5INJ - chain A; structure by X-ray diffraction, 1.40 A resolution.

[Chain A]
Protein: Prenyltransferase
Organism: Streptomyces sp. RM-5-8
Chain sequence (405 residues; numbered 1 to 405; the number before each row is that of its first residue):
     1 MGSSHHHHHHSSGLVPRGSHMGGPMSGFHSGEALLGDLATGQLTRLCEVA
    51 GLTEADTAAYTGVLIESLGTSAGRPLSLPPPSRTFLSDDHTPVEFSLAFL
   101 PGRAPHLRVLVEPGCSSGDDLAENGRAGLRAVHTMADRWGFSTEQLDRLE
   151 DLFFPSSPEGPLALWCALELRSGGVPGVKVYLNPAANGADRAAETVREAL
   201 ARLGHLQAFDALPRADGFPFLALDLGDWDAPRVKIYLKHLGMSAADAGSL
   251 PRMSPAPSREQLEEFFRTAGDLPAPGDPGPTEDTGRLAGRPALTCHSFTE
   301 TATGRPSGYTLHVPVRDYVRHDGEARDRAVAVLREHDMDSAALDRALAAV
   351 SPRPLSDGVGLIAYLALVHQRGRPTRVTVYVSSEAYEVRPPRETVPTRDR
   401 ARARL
Unresolved in the structure: 1-32, 275-283, 397-405
Small-molecule neighbours:
  - dimethylallyl S-thiolodiphosphate (DST): Arg108, Leu110, Trp165, Glu169, Lys179, Tyr181, Phe220, Arg232, Lys234, Tyr236, His312, Arg376, Tyr380
  - tryptophan (TRP): Phe85, Leu86, Ser87, Glu94, Leu110, Trp165, Phe220, Leu293, His312, Arg316, Tyr364, Tyr380
What the authors report for this chain:
  - conformationally variable residues (side-chain flip): Arg108, Tyr181
  - binding site for dimethylallyl S-thiolodiphosphate: Arg108, Lys179, Tyr181, Tyr236, Tyr380
  - catalytic residues: Glu94, Tyr181, Tyr236, Tyr380
  - catalytic residues: His312 (proposed by the authors, not directly observed)
  - binding site for tryptophan: Glu94, His312

[Summary]
Ligands of chain A: tryptophan and dimethylallyl S-thiolodiphosphate. From the paper: catalytic residues
Glu94, Tyr181 and Tyr236 among others; a binding site for dimethylallyl S-thiolodiphosphate at Arg108, Lys179
and Tyr181 among others.
Chain A is Prenyltransferase (Streptomyces sp. RM-5-8); the structure, Crystal Structure of Prenyltransferase
PriB Ternary Complex with L-Tryptophan and Dimethylallyl thiolodiphosphate (DMSPP), was determined by X-ray
diffraction (same publication as 5K9M and 5JXM).
